PDB entry 6COM | X-ray diffraction, 2.30 A resolution | chain A

Chain A:
Protein: Phosphoenolpyruvate carboxykinase (ATP)
Organism: Escherichia coli
Notes: EC 4.1.1.49
Reference sequence: P22259 (PCKA_ECOLI); numbering as in UniProt (aligned over 1-540)
Sequence (540 residues; row label = number of the first residue in the row):
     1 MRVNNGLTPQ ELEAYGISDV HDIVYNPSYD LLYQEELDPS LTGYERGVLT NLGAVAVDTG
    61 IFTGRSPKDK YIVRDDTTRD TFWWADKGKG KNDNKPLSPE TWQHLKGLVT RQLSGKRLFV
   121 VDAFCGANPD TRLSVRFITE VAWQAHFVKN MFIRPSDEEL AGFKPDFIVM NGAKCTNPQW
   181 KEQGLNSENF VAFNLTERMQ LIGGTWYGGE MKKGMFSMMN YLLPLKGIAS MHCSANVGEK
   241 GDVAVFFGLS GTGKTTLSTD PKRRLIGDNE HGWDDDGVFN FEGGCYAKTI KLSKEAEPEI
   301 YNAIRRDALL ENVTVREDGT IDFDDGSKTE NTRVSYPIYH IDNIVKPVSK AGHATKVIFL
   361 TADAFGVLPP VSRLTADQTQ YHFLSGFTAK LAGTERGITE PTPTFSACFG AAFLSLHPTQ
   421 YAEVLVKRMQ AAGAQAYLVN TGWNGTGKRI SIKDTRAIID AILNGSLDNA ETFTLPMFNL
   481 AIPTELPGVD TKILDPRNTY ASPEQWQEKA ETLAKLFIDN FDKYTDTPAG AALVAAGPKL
Unresolved in the structure: 1-6, 392-399
Sequence notes: engineered mutation Asn-269 (Asp in P22259)
Bound ions: Mg2+: Thr-255, Tyr-286 (together with ATP)
Ligand contacts:
  - ATP (adenosine-5'-triphosphate): Leu-249, Ser-250, Gly-251, Thr-252, Gly-253, Lys-254, Thr-255, Thr-256, Leu-257, Asn-269, Tyr-286, Ala-287, Lys-288, Ile-290, Glu-297, Arg-333, Thr-441, Arg-449, Ile-450, Ser-451, Ile-452, Thr-455
  - pyruvic acid (PYR): Arg-65, Tyr-207, Gly-209, Lys-212, Lys-213, Tyr-286, Asn-331, Arg-333, Phe-413
Swiss-Prot annotation at these positions:
  - binding site (substrate): Arg-65, Tyr-207, Lys-213, Arg-333
  - binding site (Ca(2+)): Lys-149, Asn-150, Phe-152, Gly-283
  - binding site (ATP): Lys-213, His-232, Gly-248 to Thr-256, Glu-297, Arg-333, Arg-449, Ile-450, Thr-455
  - binding site (Mn(2+)): Lys-213, His-232
  - modified residue (N6-acetyllysine): Lys-87, Lys-523
  - mutagenesis: Arg-65 (R65Q: Slightly lower catalytic efficiency compared to wild-type and the affinity binding for OAA is 330-fold higher than for wild-type), Asp-268 (D268N: In PCK51; altered-activity mutant that catalyzes the conversion from oxaloacetate to pyruvate (OAA decarboxylase activity)), Gly-284 (G284S: In PCK53; shows reduced-activity)

In short:
Ligands of chain A: ATP and pyruvic acid. Thr-255 and Tyr-286 coordinate Mg2+. From UniProt: 4
substrate-binding residues, 4 Ca2+-binding residues, 16 ATP-binding residues and Mn2+-binding residues Lys-213
and His-232.
Chain A is Phosphoenolpyruvate carboxykinase (ATP) (Escherichia coli); the structure, 2.3A crystal structure
of E. coli phosphoenolpyruvate carboxykinase mutant Asp269Asn, was determined by X-ray diffraction, deposited
together with 6V2N, 6V2L and 6V2M.
